Entry 1NNE (X-ray diffraction, 3.11 A resolution); this record covers chains A and B of the 4 polymer chains in the assembly.

[Chain A]
Protein: DNA Mismatch Repair protein MutS
From: Thermus aquaticus
UniProt: Q56215 (MUTS_THEAQ); numbering as in UniProt (aligned over 1-765)
Chain sequence (765 residues; numbered 1 to 765; the number before each row is that of its first residue):
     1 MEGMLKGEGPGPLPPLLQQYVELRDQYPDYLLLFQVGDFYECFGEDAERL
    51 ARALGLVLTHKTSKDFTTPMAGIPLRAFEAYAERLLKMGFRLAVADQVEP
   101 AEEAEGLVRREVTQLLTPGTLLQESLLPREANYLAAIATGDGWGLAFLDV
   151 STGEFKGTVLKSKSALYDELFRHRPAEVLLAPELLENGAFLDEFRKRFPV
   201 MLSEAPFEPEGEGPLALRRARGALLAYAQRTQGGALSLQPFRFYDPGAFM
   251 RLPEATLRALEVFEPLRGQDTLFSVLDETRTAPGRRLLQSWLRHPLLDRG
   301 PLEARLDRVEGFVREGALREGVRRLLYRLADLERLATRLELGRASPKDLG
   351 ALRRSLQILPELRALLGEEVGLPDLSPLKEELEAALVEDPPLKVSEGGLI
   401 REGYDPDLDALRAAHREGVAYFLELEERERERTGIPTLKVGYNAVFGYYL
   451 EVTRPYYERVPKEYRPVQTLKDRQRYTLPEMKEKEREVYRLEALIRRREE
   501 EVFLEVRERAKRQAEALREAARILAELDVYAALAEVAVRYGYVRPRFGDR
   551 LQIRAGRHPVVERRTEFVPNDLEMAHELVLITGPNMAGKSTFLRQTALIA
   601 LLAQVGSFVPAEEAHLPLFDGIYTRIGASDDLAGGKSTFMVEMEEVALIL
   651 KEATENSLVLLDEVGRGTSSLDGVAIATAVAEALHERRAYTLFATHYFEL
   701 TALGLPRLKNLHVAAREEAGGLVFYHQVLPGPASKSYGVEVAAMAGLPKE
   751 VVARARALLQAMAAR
Disordered / not traced: 629-634
Ligand contacts: ADP / beryllium trifluoride: Val-561, Thr-565, Glu-566, Phe-567, Val-568, Asn-570, Pro-584, Asn-585, Met-586, Ala-587, Gly-588, Lys-589, Ser-590, Thr-591, Asp-662, Glu-663, His-726
Swiss-Prot annotation at these positions:
  - binding site (ATP): Gly-583 to Ser-590

[Chain B]
Protein: DNA Mismatch Repair protein MutS
From: Thermus aquaticus
UniProt: Q56215 (MUTS_THEAQ); residues 1001-1765 here correspond to UniProt positions 1-765 (UniProt number = residue number - 1000)
Chain sequence (765 residues; numbered 1001 to 1765; the number before each row is that of its first residue):
  1001 MEGMLKGEGPGPLPPLLQQYVELRDQYPDYLLLFQVGDFYECFGEDAERL
  1051 ARALGLVLTHKTSKDFTTPMAGIPLRAFEAYAERLLKMGFRLAVADQVEP
  1101 AEEAEGLVRREVTQLLTPGTLLQESLLPREANYLAAIATGDGWGLAFLDV
  1151 STGEFKGTVLKSKSALYDELFRHRPAEVLLAPELLENGAFLDEFRKRFPV
  1201 MLSEAPFEPEGEGPLALRRARGALLAYAQRTQGGALSLQPFRFYDPGAFM
  1251 RLPEATLRALEVFEPLRGQDTLFSVLDETRTAPGRRLLQSWLRHPLLDRG
  1301 PLEARLDRVEGFVREGALREGVRRLLYRLADLERLATRLELGRASPKDLG
  1351 ALRRSLQILPELRALLGEEVGLPDLSPLKEELEAALVEDPPLKVSEGGLI
  1401 REGYDPDLDALRAAHREGVAYFLELEERERERTGIPTLKVGYNAVFGYYL
  1451 EVTRPYYERVPKEYRPVQTLKDRQRYTLPEMKEKEREVYRLEALIRRREE
  1501 EVFLEVRERAKRQAEALREAARILAELDVYAALAEVAVRYGYVRPRFGDR
  1551 LQIRAGRHPVVERRTEFVPNDLEMAHELVLITGPNMAGKSTFLRQTALIA
  1601 LLAQVGSFVPAEEAHLPLFDGIYTRIGASDDLAGGKSTFMVEMEEVALIL
  1651 KEATENSLVLLDEVGRGTSSLDGVAIATAVAEALHERRAYTLFATHYFEL
  1701 TALGLPRLKNLHVAAREEAGGLVFYHQVLPGPASKSYGVEVAAMAGLPKE
  1751 VVARARALLQAMAAR
Disordered / not traced: 1101-1106
Ligand contacts: ADP / beryllium trifluoride: Val-1561, Arg-1564, Glu-1566, Phe-1567, Val-1568, Asn-1570, Pro-1584, Asn-1585, Met-1586, Ala-1587, Gly-1588, Lys-1589, Ser-1590, Thr-1591, Asp-1662, Glu-1663, His-1726
Swiss-Prot annotation at these positions:
  - binding site (ATP): Gly-1583 to Ser-1590

[Interface between chain A and chain B]
Residue-residue contacts - 92 pairs, chain A then chain B:
  Gly-55(A) / Arg-1076(B)  hydrogen bond (backbone-side chain)
  Leu-56(A) / Arg-1076(B)
  Val-57(A) / Arg-1076(B)
  Arg-267(A) / Ala-1633(B)  hydrogen bond (side chain-backbone)
  Val-445(A) / Lys-1471(B)
  Phe-446(A) / Thr-1469(B)
  Phe-446(A) / Leu-1470(B)
  Arg-454(A) / Arg-1465(B)
  Val-467(A) / Thr-1469(B)
  Gln-468(A) / Thr-1469(B)
  Thr-469(A) / Pro-1466(B)
  Thr-469(A) / Val-1467(B)
  Thr-469(A) / Gln-1468(B)
  Thr-469(A) / Thr-1469(B)  hydrogen bond (backbone-side chain)
  Thr-469(A) / Gln-1474(B)
  Leu-470(A) / Val-1467(B)
  Asn-585(A) / Ser-1637(B)
  Asn-585(A) / Gly-1667(B)
  Met-586(A) / Gly-1635(B)
  Met-586(A) / Lys-1636(B)
  Met-586(A) / Ser-1637(B)  hydrogen bond (side chain-backbone)
  Met-586(A) / Met-1640(B)  hydrophobic
  Lys-636(A) / Met-1586(B)
  Ser-637(A) / Met-1586(B)
  Phe-639(A) / Gly-1738(B)
  Met-640(A) / Met-1586(B)  hydrophobic
  Met-640(A) / Val-1741(B)  hydrophobic
  Met-643(A) / Ala-1745(B)  hydrophobic
  Glu-644(A) / Ala-1745(B)
  Ala-647(A) / Gly-1746(B)
  Leu-650(A) / Leu-1747(B)  hydrophobic
  Lys-651(A) / Gly-1746(B)  hydrogen bond (side chain-backbone)
  Gly-667(A) / Asn-1585(B)
  Thr-668(A) / His-1696(B)
  Thr-668(A) / Ser-1736(B)  hydrogen bond
  Thr-668(A) / Gly-1738(B)
  Ser-669(A) / His-1696(B)
  Ser-669(A) / Ser-1736(B)
  Ser-670(A) / Ser-1670(B)
  Leu-671(A) / Leu-1759(B)
  Asp-672(A) / Ser-1736(B)  hydrogen bond
  Asp-672(A) / Tyr-1737(B)
  Asp-672(A) / Gly-1738(B)  hydrogen bond (side chain-backbone)
  Asp-672(A) / Val-1739(B)  hydrogen bond (side chain-backbone)
  Asp-672(A) / Leu-1759(B)
  Ala-675(A) / Ala-1755(B)
  Ala-675(A) / Leu-1758(B)
  Ala-675(A) / Leu-1759(B)  hydrophobic
  Ile-676(A) / Val-1739(B)  hydrophobic
  Thr-678(A) / Leu-1758(B)
  Ala-679(A) / Val-1751(B)
  Ala-679(A) / Arg-1754(B)
  Val-680(A) / Val-1751(B)
  Glu-682(A) / Arg-1754(B)  salt bridge
  His-696(A) / Thr-1668(B)
  His-696(A) / Ser-1669(B)
  Tyr-697(A) / Ser-1670(B)
  Ser-736(A) / Thr-1668(B)  hydrogen bond
  Ser-736(A) / Ser-1669(B)
  Ser-736(A) / Asp-1672(B)  hydrogen bond
  Gly-738(A) / Phe-1639(B)
  Gly-738(A) / Thr-1668(B)
  Gly-738(A) / Asp-1672(B)  hydrogen bond (backbone-side chain)
  Gly-738(A) / Ile-1676(B)
  Val-739(A) / Asp-1672(B)  hydrogen bond (backbone-side chain)
  Val-739(A) / Ile-1676(B)  hydrophobic
  Val-741(A) / Phe-1639(B)  hydrophobic
  Val-741(A) / Met-1640(B)  hydrophobic
  Ala-742(A) / Met-1643(B)  hydrophobic
  Ala-742(A) / Ile-1676(B)  hydrophobic
  Ala-745(A) / Met-1640(B)
  Ala-745(A) / Met-1643(B)  hydrophobic
  Ala-745(A) / Glu-1644(B)
  Ala-745(A) / Ala-1647(B)
  Gly-746(A) / Ala-1647(B)
  Gly-746(A) / Lys-1651(B)  hydrogen bond (backbone-side chain)
  Leu-747(A) / Val-1646(B)  hydrophobic
  Leu-747(A) / Ala-1647(B)
  Leu-747(A) / Leu-1650(B)  hydrophobic
  Pro-748(A) / Leu-1650(B)
  Val-751(A) / Leu-1650(B)  hydrophobic
  Val-751(A) / Ala-1679(B)
  Arg-754(A) / Ala-1679(B)
  Arg-754(A) / Glu-1682(B)  salt bridge
  Ala-755(A) / Ala-1675(B)
  Ala-755(A) / Ala-1679(B)
  Leu-758(A) / Ala-1675(B)
  Leu-758(A) / Thr-1678(B)
  Leu-759(A) / Leu-1671(B)  hydrophobic
  Leu-759(A) / Asp-1672(B)
  Leu-759(A) / Ala-1675(B)  hydrophobic
  Met-762(A) / Leu-1671(B)
Other interface residues (no listed pair), chain A (57 interface residues in all): Lys-471, Val-646, Val-674, Ala-683, Tyr-737, Glu-740
Other interface residues (no listed pair), chain B (57 interface residues in all): Phe-1446, Val-1680, Ala-1683, Tyr-1697, Phe-1698, Ala-1742, Met-1744, Pro-1748, Met-1762

[Overview]
The chain A/chain B interface involves 57 residues from each chain, with 14 hydrogen bonds and 2 salt bridges.
Polar pairs include Glu-682(A)/Arg-1754(B), Arg-754(A)/Glu-1682(B) and Gly-55(A)/Arg-1076(B). Bound to chain
A: ADP / beryllium trifluoride. Bound to chain B: ADP / beryllium trifluoride.
Chain A and chain B are both DNA Mismatch Repair protein MutS (Thermus aquaticus); the structure, Crystal
Structure of the MutS-ADPBeF3-DNA complex, was determined by X-ray diffraction.
